5W9C - chains A and B; structure by X-ray diffraction, 1.80 A resolution.

Chain A (and B):
Protein: Estrogen receptor
Notes: chain B of this document is another copy of the same molecule, construct and numbering; everything in this record applies to it too
Reference sequence: P03372 (ESR1_HUMAN); residue numbers follow UniProt; this construct covers 307-554
Amino-acid sequence (249 residues; row label = number of the first residue in the row):
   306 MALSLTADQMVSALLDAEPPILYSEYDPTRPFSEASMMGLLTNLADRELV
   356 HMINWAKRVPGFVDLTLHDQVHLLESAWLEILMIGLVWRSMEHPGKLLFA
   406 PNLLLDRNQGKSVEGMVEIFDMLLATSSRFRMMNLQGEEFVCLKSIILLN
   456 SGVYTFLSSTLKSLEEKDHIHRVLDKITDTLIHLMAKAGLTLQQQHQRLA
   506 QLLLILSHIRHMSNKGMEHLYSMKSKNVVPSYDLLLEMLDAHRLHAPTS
Not modelled in the structure: 306-308, 330-331, 418, 420, 462-463, 548-554 (chain B: 306, 338-340, 461-462, 546-554)
Differences from the reference sequence: initiating methionine (306); engineered mutation Ser-381 (Cys in P03372), Ser-417 (Cys in P03372), Ser-530 (Cys in P03372); conflict Ser-536 (Leu in P03372)
Residues lining bound ligands: 4-hydroxytamoxifen (OHT): Met-343, Leu-346, Thr-347, Leu-349, Ala-350, Asp-351, Glu-353, Trp-383, Leu-384, Leu-387, Met-388, Leu-391, Arg-394, Phe-404, Met-421, Ile-424, Leu-428, Gly-521, His-524, Leu-525, Asn-532, Val-533, Val-534, Pro-535

Interface between chain A and chain B:
Pairs across the interface (48):
  Ala-430(A) with Tyr-459(B)
  Arg-434(A) with Tyr-459(B); His-476(B)
  Ile-451(A) with Leu-509(B), hydrophobic
  Asn-455(A) with Leu-509(B)
  Tyr-459(A) with Ala-430(B); Leu-509(B); Ile-510(B); His-513(B)
  Thr-460(A) with His-513(B)
  His-476(A) with Arg-434(B), hydrogen bond
  Asp-480(A) with Gln-502(B); Gln-506(B), hydrogen bond
  Thr-483(A) with His-501(B); Ala-505(B)
  Asp-484(A) with Gln-498(B), hydrogen bond; His-501(B), salt bridge; Gln-502(B), hydrogen bond
  Ile-487(A) with His-501(B)
  Leu-497(A) with Leu-497(B), hydrophobic
  Gln-498(A) with Asp-484(B), hydrogen bond
  His-501(A) with Thr-483(B); Leu-504(B)
  Gln-502(A) with Asp-480(B); Asp-484(B), hydrogen bond
  Leu-504(A) with His-501(B)
  Ala-505(A) with Thr-483(B); Leu-508(B), hydrophobic
  Gln-506(A) with Asp-480(B), hydrogen bond
  Leu-508(A) with Ala-505(B), hydrophobic
  Leu-509(A) with Ile-451(B), hydrophobic; Asn-455(B), hydrogen bond (backbone-side chain); Leu-511(B), hydrophobic
  Ile-510(A) with Tyr-459(B)
  Leu-511(A) with Leu-509(B), hydrophobic; Ser-512(B)
  Ser-512(A) with Leu-511(B), hydrogen bond (side chain-backbone); Ser-512(B), hydrogen bond (side chain-backbone); Arg-515(B)
  His-513(A) with Tyr-459(B); Arg-515(B)
  Arg-515(A) with Ser-512(B), hydrogen bond; His-516(B)
  His-516(A) with Arg-515(B), hydrogen bond; Asn-519(B), hydrogen bond
  Asn-519(A) with His-516(B), hydrogen bond; Asn-519(B), hydrogen bond
  Glu-523(A) with Glu-523(B)
Other interface residues (no listed pair), chain A (30 interface residues in all): Met-427, Leu-479
Other interface residues (no listed pair), chain B (30 interface residues in all): Met-427, Thr-460, Leu-479, Ile-487

In short:
The chain A/chain B interface involves 30 residues from each chain, with 15 hydrogen bonds and 1 salt bridge.
Polar pairs include Asp-484(A)/His-501(B), His-476(A)/Arg-434(B) and Asp-480(A)/Gln-506(B). Ligands of chain
A: 4-hydroxytamoxifen.
Chain A and chain B are both Estrogen receptor; the structure, Estrogen Receptor Alpha Ligand Binding Domain
C381S, C417S, C530S in Complex with 4-hydroxytamoxifen, was determined by X-ray diffraction (same publication
as 6CBZ, 5W9D and 5T1Z).
